7OVM - chain A; structure by X-ray diffraction, 2.90 A resolution.

# Chain A
Protein: Dual specificity mitogen-activated protein kinase kinase 7
From: Homo sapiens
Notes: EC 2.7.12.2
UniProtKB: O14733 (MP2K7_HUMAN); residues 117-424 here correspond to UniProt positions 101-408 (UniProt number = residue number - 16)
Amino-acid sequence (318 residues; numbered 107 to 424; the number before each row is that of its first residue):
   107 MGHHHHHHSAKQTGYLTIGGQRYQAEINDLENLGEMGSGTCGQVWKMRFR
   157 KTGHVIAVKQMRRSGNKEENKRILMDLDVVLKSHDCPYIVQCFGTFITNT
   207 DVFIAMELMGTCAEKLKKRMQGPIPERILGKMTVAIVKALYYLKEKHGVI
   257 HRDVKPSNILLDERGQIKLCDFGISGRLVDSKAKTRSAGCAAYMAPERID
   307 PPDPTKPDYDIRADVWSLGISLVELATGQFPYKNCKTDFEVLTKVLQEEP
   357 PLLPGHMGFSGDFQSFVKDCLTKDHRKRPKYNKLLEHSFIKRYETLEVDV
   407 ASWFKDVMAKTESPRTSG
Disordered / not traced: 107-117, 147-148, 284-294, 310-315, 419-424
Sequence notes: initiating methionine (107); expression tag (108-116)
Covalent attachments: compound 21I linked to Cys218
Residues lining bound ligands: 21I (N-[(1-cyclobutyl-1,2,3-triazol-4-yl)methyl]-3-(1H-indazol-3-yl)-5-(propanoylamino)benzamide): Met142, Gly143, Ser144, Lys152, Val161, Ala163, Val196, Met212, Glu213, Leu214, Met215, Gly216, Thr217, Ser263, Leu266, Glu269, Cys276
Curated features (UniProtKB/Swiss-Prot):
  - region: His393 to Lys416 (DVD domain)
  - active site: Asp259 (Proton acceptor)
  - binding site (ATP): Met142 to Val150, Lys165
  - modified residue: Ser287 (Phosphoserine), Thr291 (Phosphothreonine)
What the authors report for this chain:
  - binding site for 21I: Glu213, Met215, Cys218

# Summary
Covalently linked compound 21I: at Cys218. Curated annotation (UniProt) lists active-site residue Asp259 and
10 ATP-binding residues. From the paper: a binding site for 21I at Glu213, Met215 and Cys218.
Chain A is Dual specificity mitogen-activated protein kinase kinase 7 (Homo sapiens); the structure, Protein
kinase MKK7 in complex with cyclobutyl-substituted indazole, was determined by X-ray diffraction (same
publication as 7OVI, 7OVJ, 7OVK, 7OVL and 7OVN).
